5VK2 - chains a and E of the 12 polymer chains in the assembly; structure by X-ray diffraction, 3.20 A resolution.

Chain a:
Name: Pre-glycoprotein polyprotein GP complex
Organism: Lassa virus (strain Mouse/Sierra Leone/Josiah/1976)
UniProtKB: P08669 (GLYC_LASSJ); numbering as in UniProt (aligned over 260-423)
Chain sequence (164 residues; numbered 260 to 423; the number before each row is that of its first residue):
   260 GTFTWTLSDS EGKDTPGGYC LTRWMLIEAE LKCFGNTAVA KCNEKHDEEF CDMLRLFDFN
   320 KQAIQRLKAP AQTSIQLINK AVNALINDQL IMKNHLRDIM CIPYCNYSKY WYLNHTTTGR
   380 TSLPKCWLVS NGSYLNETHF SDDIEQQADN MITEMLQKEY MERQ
Unresolved in the structure: 329-330, 417-423
Differences from the reference sequence: engineered mutation Pro-329 (Glu in P08669), Thr-332 (Met in P08669), Cys-360 (Gly in P08669)
Curated features (UniProtKB/Swiss-Prot):
  - glycosylation (N-linked (GlcNAc...) asparagine): Asn-365, Asn-373, Asn-390, Asn-395
Cystine bridges: Cys-279/Cys-292, Cys-301/Cys-310, Cys-364/Cys-385
Glycans and other covalent adducts: glycan linked to Asn-365, Asn-395; N-acetylglucosamine (NAG) linked to Asn-373, Asn-390

Chain E:
Name: Fab 37.7H light chain
Organism: Homo sapiens
Notes: antibody fragment or engineered binder
Chain sequence (217 residues; numbered 1 to 217; the number before each row is that of its first residue):
     1 DQSALTQPAS VSGSPGQSIT ISCTGTGSDI GGYNFVSWYQ QYPGKAPKLI IYEVRIRASG
    61 VSNRFSGSKS GNTASLTISG LQAEDEADYY CNSYSIHSPW VFGGGTKLTV LRQPKAAPSV
   121 TLFPPSSEEL QANKATLVCL ISDFYPGAVT VAWKADSSPV KAGVETTTPS KQSNNKYAAS
   181 SYLSLTPEQW KSHRSYSCQV THEGSTVEKT VAPTECS
Unresolved in the structure: 1-2, 214-217
Cystine bridges: Cys-23/Cys-91, Cys-139/Cys-198

Interface between chain a and chain E:
Residue-residue contacts - 9 pairs, chain a then chain E:
  Glu-270(a) / Leu-49(E)
  Glu-270(a) / Tyr-52(E)
  Glu-270(a) / Ala-58(E)
  Glu-270(a) / Ser-59(E)  hydrogen bond (side chain-backbone)
  Gln-324(a) / Arg-55(E)
  Gln-324(a) / Ile-56(E)
  Arg-325(a) / Glu-53(E)  salt bridge
  Arg-325(a) / Arg-55(E)  hydrogen bond (backbone-side chain)
  Arg-325(a) / Ile-56(E)
Other interface residues (no listed pair), chain a (4 interface residues in all): Leu-326

Overview:
4 residues of chain a and 7 residues of chain E are in contact, with 2 hydrogen bonds and 1 salt bridge. Polar
contacts include Arg-325(a)/Glu-53(E), Glu-270(a)/Ser-59(E) and Arg-325(a)/Arg-55(E). N-acetylglucosamine is
covalently linked to Asn-373(a) and Asn-390(a).
Chain a is Pre-glycoprotein polyprotein GP complex (Lassa virus (strain Mouse/Sierra Leone/Josiah/1976)) and
chain E is Fab 37.7H light chain (Homo sapiens); the structure, Structural basis for antibody-mediated
neutralization of Lassa virus, was determined by X-ray diffraction.
